8BBV - chain A; structure by X-ray diffraction, 2.19 A resolution.

[Chain A]
Protein: Coproporphyrin III ferrochelatase
From: Listeria monocytogenes
Notes: EC 4.99.1.9
UniProt: Q8Y565 (CPFC_LISMO); residue numbers follow UniProt; this construct covers 1-309
Amino-acid sequence (311 residues; each row starts with the number of its first residue):
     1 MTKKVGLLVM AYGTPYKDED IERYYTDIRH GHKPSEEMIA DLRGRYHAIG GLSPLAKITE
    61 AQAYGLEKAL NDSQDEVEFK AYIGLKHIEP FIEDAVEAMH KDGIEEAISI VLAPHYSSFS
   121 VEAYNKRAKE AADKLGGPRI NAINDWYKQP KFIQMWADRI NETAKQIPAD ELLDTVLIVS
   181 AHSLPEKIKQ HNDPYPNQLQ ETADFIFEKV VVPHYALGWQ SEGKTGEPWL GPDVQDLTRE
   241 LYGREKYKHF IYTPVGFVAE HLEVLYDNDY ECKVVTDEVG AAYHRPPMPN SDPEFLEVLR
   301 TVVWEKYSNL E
Disordered / not traced: 1-3, 311
Construct notes: expression tag (310-311)
Ion coordination: Fe2+: Y12 (together with coproporphyrin III)
Ligand contacts: coproporphyrin III (HT9): Y12, G13, T14, P15, Y24, Y25, I28, R29, H30, L42, R45, Y46, S53, L55, L112, A113, F119, S120, Y124, H182, L184, Y195, G223, K224, T225, W229, F257, H261, L262, E263
UniProt features mapped onto this chain:
  - binding site (Fe-coproporphyrin III): Y12, T14, R29, R45, Y46, S53, Y124
  - binding site (Fe(2+)): H182, E263
Reported in the primary citation:
  - binding site for coproporphyrin III: R29, R45
  - conformationally variable residues (side-chain flip): R45
  - binding site for coproporphyrin III: Y124 (citing earlier work)

[Overview]
Bound to chain A: coproporphyrin III. From UniProt: 7 Fe-coproporphyrin III-binding residues and Fe2+-binding
residues H182 and E263. From the paper: a binding site for coproporphyrin III at R29, R45 and Y124;
conformational variability at R45.
Chain A is Coproporphyrin III ferrochelatase (Listeria monocytogenes); the structure, Coproporphyrin III -
LmCpfC complex soaked 2min with Fe2+, was determined by X-ray diffraction, deposited together with 8OMM.
